Entry 5ZTM (X-ray diffraction, 2.90 A resolution); this record covers chains A and B of the 3 polymer chains in the assembly.

== Chain A (and B) ==
Protein: Dosage compensation regulator
From: Drosophila melanogaster
Notes: EC 3.6.4.13; fragment: dsRNA-binding domain; chain B of this document is another copy of the same molecule, construct and numbering; everything in this record applies to it too
UniProt: P24785 (MLE_DROME); numbering as in UniProt (aligned over 1-264)
Amino-acid sequence (264 residues; each row starts with the number of its first residue):
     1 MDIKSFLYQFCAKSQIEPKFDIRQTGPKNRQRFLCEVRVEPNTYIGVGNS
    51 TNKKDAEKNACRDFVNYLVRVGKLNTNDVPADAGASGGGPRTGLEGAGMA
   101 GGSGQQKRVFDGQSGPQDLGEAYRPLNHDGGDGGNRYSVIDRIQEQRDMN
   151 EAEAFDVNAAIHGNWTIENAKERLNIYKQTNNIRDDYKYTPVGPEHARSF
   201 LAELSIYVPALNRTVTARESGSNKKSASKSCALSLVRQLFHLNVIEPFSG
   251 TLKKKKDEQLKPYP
Unresolved in the structure: 82-160, 248-264 (chain B: 82-164, 248-264)
UniProt features mapped onto this chain:
  - mutagenesis: Lys-4 to Ser-5 (Decreased binding to roX2 non-coding RNA), Lys-4 (K4E: Slightly decreased binding to roX2 non-conding RNA, leading to decreased localization to male X chromosome), Asn-29 (N29A: Does not affect binding to roX2 non-coding RNA), Asn-52 to Lys-58 (Knockin flies show male lethality due to impaired binding to roX2 non-coding RNA), Lys-53 (K53E: Impaired binding to roX2 non-conding RNA, leading to decreased localization to male X chromosome), Lys-54 (K54E: Impaired binding to roX2 non-conding RNA, leading to decreased localization to male X chromosome), Lys-171 to Asn-175 (Decreased binding to roX2 non-coding RNA), Glu-172 (E172A: Slightly increased binding to roX2 non-coding RNA), Glu-195 (E195A: Slightly increased binding to roX2 non-coding RNA), His-196 (H196E: Decreased binding to roX2 non-coding RNA, leading to decreased localization to male X chromosome), Asn-223 to Lys-229 (Knockin flies show male lethality due to impaired binding to roX2 non-coding RNA), Lys-225 (K225E: Decreased binding to roX2 non-coding RNA, leading to decreased localization to male X chromosome)
Reported in the primary citation:
  - binding site for non-coding mRNA sequence roX2: Lys-4, Ser-5, Glu-17, Asn-29, Asn-52, Lys-53, Lys-54, Lys-58, Lys-171, Glu-172, Asn-175, Glu-195, His-196, Asn-223, Lys-224, Lys-225, Lys-229
  - mutagenesis - N223A/K224E/K225E/K229E: abolished binding to non-coding mRNA sequence roX2
  - mutagenesis - K4E, K4E/S5A, K171E, K171E/N175A, H196E: decreased binding to non-coding mRNA sequence roX2
  - mutagenesis - E172A, E195A: increased binding to non-coding mRNA sequence roX2
  - specificity-determining residues: Asn-29, Glu-172, Asn-175, Glu-195
  - mutagenesis - N29A: unchanged binding to non-coding mRNA sequence roX2

== Interface between chain A and chain B ==
Contacting residue pairs (9; chain A residue first):
  Gln-15(A) / Gln-24(B)
  Glu-17(A) / Gln-24(B)
  Glu-17(A) / Lys-53(B)  salt bridge
  Lys-19(A) / Lys-19(B)
  Lys-19(A) / Asp-21(B)  salt bridge
  Lys-19(A) / Ile-22(B)
  Asp-21(A) / Lys-19(B)
  Gln-24(A) / Gln-15(B)
  Gln-24(A) / Glu-17(B)  hydrogen bond
Also at the interface, not in a pair above, chain A (9 interface residues in all): Tyr-8, Ile-16, Phe-20, Ile-22
Also at the interface, not in a pair above, chain B (9 interface residues in all): Phe-20, Phe-33

== Overview ==
The chain A/chain B interface involves 9 residues from each chain; the contacts include 1 hydrogen bond and 2
salt bridges. Polar pairs include Glu-17(A)/Lys-53(B), Lys-19(A)/Asp-21(B) and Gln-24(A)/Glu-17(B). The paper
reports a binding site for non-coding mRNA sequence roX2 at Lys-4(A), Ser-5(A) and Glu-17(A) among others;
K4E, K4E/S5A and K171E of chain A, among others, reduce binding to non-coding mRNA sequence roX2; 9
substitutions were tested in all.
Both chains are Dosage compensation regulator (Drosophila melanogaster). Entry 5ZTM (Crystal structure of MLE
dsRBDs in complex with roX2 (R2H1)) was determined by X-ray diffraction.
